Entry 8IOV (electron microscopy, 3.29 A resolution); this record covers chains A and B.

== Chain A ==
Molecule: Processed angiotensin-converting enzyme 2
From: Homo sapiens
Reference sequence: Q9BYF1 (ACE2_HUMAN); residue numbers follow UniProt; this construct covers 19-617
Chain sequence (608 residues; row label = number of the first residue in the row):
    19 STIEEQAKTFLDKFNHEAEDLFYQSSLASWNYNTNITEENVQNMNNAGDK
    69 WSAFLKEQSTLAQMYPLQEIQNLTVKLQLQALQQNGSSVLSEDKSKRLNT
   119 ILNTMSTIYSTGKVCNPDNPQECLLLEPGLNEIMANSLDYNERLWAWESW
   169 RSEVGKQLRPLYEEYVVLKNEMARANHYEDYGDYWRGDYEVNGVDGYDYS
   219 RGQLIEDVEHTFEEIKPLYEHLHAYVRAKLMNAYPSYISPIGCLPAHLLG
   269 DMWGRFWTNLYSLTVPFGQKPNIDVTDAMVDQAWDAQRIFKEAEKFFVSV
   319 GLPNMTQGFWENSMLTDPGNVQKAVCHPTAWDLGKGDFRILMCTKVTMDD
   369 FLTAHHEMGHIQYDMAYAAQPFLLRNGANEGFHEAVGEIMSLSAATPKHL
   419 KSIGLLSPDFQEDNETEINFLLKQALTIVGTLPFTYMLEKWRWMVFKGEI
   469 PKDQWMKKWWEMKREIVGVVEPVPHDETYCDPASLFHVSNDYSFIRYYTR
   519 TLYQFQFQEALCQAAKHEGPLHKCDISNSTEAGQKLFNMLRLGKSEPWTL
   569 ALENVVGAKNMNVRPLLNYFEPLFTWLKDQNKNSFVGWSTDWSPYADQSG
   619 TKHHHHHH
Not modelled in the structure: 615-626
Sequence notes: expression tag (618-626)
Cystine bridges: Cys133-Cys141, Cys344-Cys361, Cys530-Cys542
Covalently attached groups: N-acetylglucosamine (NAG) linked to Asn53, Asn90, Asn322, Asn432, Asn546; glycan linked to Asn103
Curated features (UniProtKB/Swiss-Prot):
  - region (Interaction with SARS-CoV spike glycoprotein): Asp30 to Tyr41, Met82 to Pro84, Lys353 to Arg357
  - active site: Glu375 (Proton acceptor), His505 (Proton donor)
  - binding site (chloride): Arg169, Trp477, Lys481
  - binding site (substrate): Arg273, His345, Pro346, Tyr515
  - binding site (Zn(2+)): His374, His378, Glu402
  - glycosylation (N-linked (GlcNAc...) asparagine): Asn53, Asn90, Asn103, Asn322, Asn432, Asn546
  - mutagenesis: Ser19 (S19P: Increases slightly the interaction with RBD domain of SARS-CoV-2 spike protein), Gln24 to Lys26 (Slightly inhibits interaction with SARS-CoV spike glycoprotein), Gln24 (Q24T: Increases slightly the interaction with RBD domain of SARS-CoV-2 spike protein), Ala25 (A25V: Increases slightly the interaction with RBD domain of SARS-CoV-2 spike protein), Thr27 (T27Y: Increases slightly the interaction with RBD domain of SARS-CoV-2 spike protein. In sACE2.v2.2; increases interaction with RBD domain of SARS-CoV-2 spike protein ...), Leu29 (L29F: Increases slightly the interaction with RBD domain of SARS-CoV-2 spike protein), Lys31 (K31D: Abolishes interaction with SARS-CoV spike glycoprotein; K31Y: Increases slightly the interaction with RBD domain of SARS-CoV-2 spike protein), Asn33 (N33D: Increases slightly the interaction with RBD domain of SARS-CoV-2 spike protein), His34 (H34A: Increases slightly the interaction with RBD domain of SARS-CoV-2 spike protein), Glu37 (E37A: No effect on interaction with SARS-CoV spike glycoprotein), Asp38 (D38A: No effect on interaction with SARS-CoV spike glycoprotein), Leu39 (L39R: Increases slightly the interaction with RBD domain of SARS-CoV-2 spike protein), 48 further mutagenesis entries in UniProt
From the paper describing this entry:
  - post-translational modification sites: Asn103
  - binding site for alpha-D-mannopyranose: His378, His401, Phe504, Tyr510

== Chain B ==
Molecule: Spike glycoprotein
From: Severe acute respiratory syndrome coronavirus 2
Reference sequence: P0DTC2 (SPIKE_SARS2); aligned to UniProt positions 12-1206 over residues 16-1210 (the alignment contains insertions or deletions, so no single offset holds)
Chain sequence (1245 residues; each row starts with the number of its first residue):
     6 LLMGCVAETGSSQCVNLITRTQSYTNSFTRGVYYPDKVFRSSVLHSTQDL
    56 FLPFFSNVTWFHAIHVSGTNGTKRFDNPALPFNDGVYFASTEKSNIIRGW
   106 IFGTTLDSKTQSLLIVNNATNVVIKVCEFQFCNDPFLDVYQKNNKSWMES
   156 EFRVYSSANNCTFEYVSQPFLMDLEGKEGNFKNLREFVFKNIDGYFKIYS
   206 KHTPINLERDLPQGFSALEPLVDLPIGINITRFQTLLALHRSYLTPVDSS
   256 SGWTAGAAAYYVGYLQPRTFLLKYNENGTITDAVDCALDPLSETKCTLKS
   306 FTVEKGIYQTSNFRVQPTESIVRFPNITNLCPFHEVFNATTFASVYAWNR
   356 KRISNCVADYSVIYNFAPFFAFKCYGVSPTKLNDLCFTNVYADSFVIRGN
   406 EVSQIAPGQTGNIADYNYKLPDDFTGCVIAWNSNKLDSKPSGNYNYLYRL
   456 FRKSKLKPFERDISTEIYQAGNKPCNGVAGSNCYSPLQSYGFRPTYGVGH
   506 QPYRVVVLSFELLHAPATVCGPKKSTNLVKNKCVNFNFNGLTGTGVLTES
   556 NKKFLPFQQFGRDIADTTDAVRDPQTLEILDITPCSFGGVSVITPGTNTS
   606 NQVAVLYQGVNCTEVPVAIHADQLTPTWRVYSTGSNVFQTRAGCLIGAEY
   656 VNNSYECDIPIGAGICASYQTQTKSHGSAGSVASQSIIAYTMSLGAENSV
   706 AYSNNSIAIPTNFTISVTTEILPVSMTKTSVDCTMYICGDSTECSNLLLQ
   756 YGSFCTQLKRALTGIAVEQDKNTQEVFAQVKQIYKTPPIKYFGGFNFSQI
   806 LPDPSKPSKRSPIEDLLFNKVTLADAGFIKQYGDCLGDIAARDLICAQKF
   856 NGLTVLPPLLTDEMIAQYTSALLAGTITSGWTFGAGPALQIPFPMQMAYR
   906 FNGIGVTQNVLYENQKLIANQFNSAIGKIQDSLSSTPSALGKLQDVVNHN
   956 AQALNTLVKQLSSKFGAISSVLNDILSRLDPPEAEVQIDRLITGRLQSLQ
  1006 TYVTQQLIRAAEIRASANLAATKMSECVLGQSKRVDFCGKGYHLMSFPQS
  1056 APHGVVFLHVTYVPAQEKNFTTAPAICHDGKAHFPREGVFVSNGTHWFVT
  1106 QRNFYEPQIITTDNTFVSGNCDVVIGIVNNTVYDPLQPELDSFKEELDKY
  1156 FKNHTSPDVDLGDISGINASVVNIQKEIDRLNEVAKNLNESLIDLQELGK
  1206 YEQYIASSGYIPEAPRDGQAYVRKDGEWVLLSTFLEGTKHHHHHH
Not modelled in the structure: 6-331, 527-1250
Sequence notes: expression tag (6-15, 1211-1250); variant Ile23 (Thr19 in P0DTC2), Ser28 (Ala27 in P0DTC2), Ala84 (Val83 in P0DTC2), Asp143 (Gly142 in P0DTC2), Gln146 (His in P0DTC2), Glu183 (Gln in P0DTC2), Glu213 (Val in P0DTC2), Val252 (Gly in P0DTC2), His339 (Gly in P0DTC2), Thr346 (Arg in P0DTC2), Ile368 (Leu in P0DTC2), Phe371 (Ser in P0DTC2), Pro373 (Ser in P0DTC2), Phe375 (Ser in P0DTC2), Ala376 (Thr in P0DTC2), Asn405 (Asp in P0DTC2), Ser408 (Arg in P0DTC2), Asn417 (Lys in P0DTC2), Lys440 (Asn in P0DTC2), Pro445 (Val in P0DTC2), Ser446 (Gly in P0DTC2), Lys460 (Asn in P0DTC2), Asn477 (Ser in P0DTC2), Lys478 (Thr in P0DTC2), Ala484 (Glu in P0DTC2), Ser486 (Phe in P0DTC2), Ser490 (Phe in P0DTC2), Arg498 (Gln in P0DTC2), Tyr501 (Asn in P0DTC2), His505 (Tyr in P0DTC2), Gly614 (Asp in P0DTC2), Tyr655 (His in P0DTC2), Lys679 (Asn in P0DTC2), His681 (Pro in P0DTC2), Lys764 (Asn in P0DTC2), Tyr796 (Asp in P0DTC2), His954 (Gln in P0DTC2), Lys969 (Asn in P0DTC2); engineered mutation Gly682 (Arg in P0DTC2), Ser683 (Arg in P0DTC2), Gly685 (Arg in P0DTC2), Pro817 (Phe in P0DTC2), Pro892 (Ala in P0DTC2), Pro899 (Ala in P0DTC2), Pro942 (Ala in P0DTC2), Pro986 (Lys in P0DTC2), Pro987 (Val in P0DTC2)
Cystine bridges: Cys336-Cys361, Cys379-Cys432, Cys391-Cys525, Cys480-Cys488
Covalently attached groups: N-acetylglucosamine (NAG) linked to Asn343
Curated features (UniProtKB/Swiss-Prot):
  - glycosylation (N-linked (GlcNAc...) asparagine): Asn21 (complex), Asn126 (hybrid)

== How chain A and chain B interact ==
Residue-residue contacts (20):
  Thr27(A) with Phe456(B); Tyr489(B)
  Phe28(A) with Tyr489(B)
  Asp30(A) with Leu455(B)
  His34(A) with Tyr453(B), hydrogen bond; Gln493(B), hydrogen bond; Ser494(B)
  Asp38(A) with Tyr449(B), hydrogen bond; Arg498(B), salt bridge
  Tyr41(A) with Thr500(B), hydrogen bond
  Gln42(A) with Tyr449(B); Arg498(B), hydrogen bond
  Met82(A) with Ser486(B)
  Tyr83(A) with Asn487(B), hydrogen bond
  Lys353(A) with Tyr501(B); Gly502(B); His505(B)
  Gly354(A) with Gly502(B)
  Asp355(A) with Thr500(B)
  Arg357(A) with Thr500(B)
Interface residues without a listed pair, chain A (16 interface residues in all): Ser19, Gln24, Lys31
Interface residues without a listed pair, chain B (17 interface residues in all): Ala475, Asn477, Ser490
Interface features reported in the paper:
  - pairs named by the authors: Gln493(B)-His34(A)
  - interface residues, chain B: Tyr449(B)

== In short ==
16 residues of chain A and 17 residues of chain B are in contact, with 6 hydrogen bonds and 1 salt bridge.
Among the polar pairs are Asp38(A)-Arg498(B), His34(A)-Tyr453(B) and His34(A)-Gln493(B). The paper describes a
contact between Gln493(B) and His34(A). From the paper: a binding site for alpha-D-mannopyranose at His378(A),
His401(A) and Phe504(A) among others; the interface residue Tyr449(B).
Chain A is Processed angiotensin-converting enzyme 2 (Homo sapiens) and chain B is Spike glycoprotein (Severe
acute respiratory syndrome coronavirus 2); the structure, Structure of SARS-CoV-2 XBB.1 spike RBD in complex
with ACE2, was determined by electron microscopy together with 8IOS, 8IOT and 8IOU from the same study.
